Entry 8OLL (X-ray diffraction, 2.70 A resolution); this record covers chains B and J of the 14 polymer chains in the assembly.

# Chain B (and J)
Molecule: ATP-dependent Clp protease proteolytic subunit
Organism: Staphylococcus aureus
Notes: EC 3.4.21.92; chain J of this document is another copy of the same molecule, construct and numbering; everything in this record applies to it too
Reference sequence: Q6GIM3 (CLPP_STAAR); numbering as in UniProt (aligned over 1-195)
Chain sequence (203 residues; numbered 1 to 203; the number before each row is that of its first residue):
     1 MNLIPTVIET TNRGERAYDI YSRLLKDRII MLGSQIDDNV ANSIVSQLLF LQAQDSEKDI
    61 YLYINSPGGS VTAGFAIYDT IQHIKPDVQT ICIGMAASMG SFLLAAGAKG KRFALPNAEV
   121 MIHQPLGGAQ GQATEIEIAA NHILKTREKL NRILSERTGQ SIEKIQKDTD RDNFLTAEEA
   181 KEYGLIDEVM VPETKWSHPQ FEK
Not modelled in the structure: 11-13, 194-203 (chain J: 1, 11-13, 194-203)
Covalent attachments: Cystargolide A (bound) (VSZ) linked to Ser98
Sequence notes: expression tag (196-203)
Ligand contacts: Cystargolide A (bound) (VSZ): Pro67, Gly68, Gly69, Ser70, Val71, Met99, His123, Pro125, Leu126, Gly127, Gly128, His142, Ile143, Thr146
Curated features (UniProtKB/Swiss-Prot):
  - active site: Ser98 (Nucleophile), His123
What the authors report for this chain:
  - binding site for Cystargolide A (bound): Ser98

# Interface between chain B and chain J
Pairs across the interface (42; chain B residue first):
  Gln124(B) with Gln132(J), hydrogen bond; Ala133(J), hydrogen bond (side chain-backbone); Thr134(J), hydrogen bond
  Pro125(B) with Gln132(J); Ala133(J), hydrogen bond (backbone-backbone)
  Leu126(B) with Gly131(J); Gln132(J)
  Gly127(B) with Gln130(J); Gly131(J), hydrogen bond (backbone-backbone); Ile136(J)
  Gly128(B) with Ala129(J); Gln130(J)
  Ala129(B) with Gly128(J); Ala129(J), hydrogen bond (backbone-backbone)
  Gln130(B) with Gly127(J); Gly128(J)
  Gly131(B) with Leu126(J); Gly127(J), hydrogen bond (backbone-backbone)
  Gln132(B) with Gln124(J); Pro125(J); Leu126(J); Asp170(J), hydrogen bond (side chain-backbone)
  Ala133(B) with Gln124(J), hydrogen bond (backbone-side chain); Pro125(J), hydrogen bond (backbone-backbone); Ile143(J), hydrophobic; Leu144(J); Arg147(J)
  Thr134(B) with Gln124(J), hydrogen bond (backbone-side chain); Arg147(J), hydrogen bond; Asp170(J), hydrogen bond
  Ile136(B) with Gly127(J); Gly128(J); Ile143(J), hydrophobic
  Glu137(B) with Leu144(J)
  Ala140(B) with Ile136(J), hydrophobic; Ala140(J), hydrophobic
  Ile143(B) with Ala133(J), hydrophobic; Ile136(J), hydrophobic
  Leu144(B) with Glu137(J)
  Arg147(B) with Thr134(J), hydrogen bond
  Asp170(B) with Gln132(J), hydrogen bond (backbone-side chain); Thr134(J)
Also at the interface, not in a pair above, chain B (20 interface residues in all): Arg171, Asp172
Also at the interface, not in a pair above, chain J (19 interface residues in all): Arg171

# Summary
Chain B and chain J form an interface of 20 and 19 residues respectively, with 15 hydrogen bonds. Among the
polar pairs are Gln124(B)-Gln132(J), Gln124(B)-Ala133(J) and Gln124(B)-Thr134(J). Cystargolide A (bound) is
covalently linked to Ser98(B). From UniProt: active-site residues Ser98(B) and His123(B) on chain B. From the
paper: a binding site for Cystargolide A (bound) at Ser98(B).
Both chains are ATP-dependent Clp protease proteolytic subunit (Staphylococcus aureus). Entry 8OLL
(Staphylococcus aureus ClpP in complex with the natural product beta-lactone inhibitor Cystargolide A at 2.7 A
...) was determined by X-ray diffraction (same publication as 8R03, 8R04, 8R05 and 8OLR).
